8AIJ - chains BBB and DDD of the 4 polymer chains in the assembly; structure by X-ray diffraction, 1.50 A resolution.

# Chain BBB (and DDD)
Protein: Fucose-binding lectin PA-IIL
From: Pseudomonas aeruginosa PAO1
Notes: chain DDD of this document is another copy of the same molecule, construct and numbering; everything in this record applies to it too
Reference sequence: Q9HYN5 (Q9HYN5_PSEAE); residues 1-114 here correspond to UniProt positions 2-115 (UniProt number = residue number + 1)
Sequence (114 residues; each row starts with the number of its first residue):
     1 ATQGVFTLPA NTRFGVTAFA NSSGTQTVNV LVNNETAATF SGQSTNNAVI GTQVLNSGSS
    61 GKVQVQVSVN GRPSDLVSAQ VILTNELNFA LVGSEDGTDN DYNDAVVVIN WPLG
Bound ions: Ca2+ site 1: Asn21, Asp101, Asn103, Asp104 (together with N-(alpha-L-Fucopyranosyl)benzamide) (shared with 1 residue of chain AAA); Ca2+ site 2: Glu95, Asp99, Asp101, Asp104 (together with N-(alpha-L-Fucopyranosyl)benzamide); Ca2+ site 3: Gly114 (together with N-(alpha-L-Fucopyranosyl)benzamide) (shared with 4 residues of chain AAA)
Ligand contacts: N-(alpha-L-Fucopyranosyl)benzamide (M9I): Asn21, Ser22, Ser23, Gly24, Thr45, Glu95, Asp96, Gly97, Thr98, Asp99, Asp101, Asn103, Asp104
Reported in the primary citation:
  - binding site for N-(alpha-L-Fucopyranosyl)benzamide: Ser23, Thr45, Asp96, Gly97, Thr98

# Chain BBB / chain DDD interface
Residue-residue contacts - 6 pairs, chain BBB then chain DDD:
  Ala1(BBB) with Asp75(DDD), hydrogen bond (backbone-side chain); Val77(DDD), hydrophobic; Tyr102(DDD)
  Asp75(BBB) with Ala1(DDD), hydrogen bond (side chain-backbone)
  Val77(BBB) with Ala1(DDD), hydrophobic
  Tyr102(BBB) with Ala1(DDD)
Also at the interface, not in a pair above, chain BBB (5 interface residues in all): Gln3
Also at the interface, not in a pair above, chain DDD (5 interface residues in all): Gln3

# Overview
Chain BBB and chain DDD each contribute 5 residues to their interface; the contacts include 2 hydrogen bonds.
The hydrogen-bonded pair is Ala1(BBB)-Asp75(DDD). Chain BBB binds N-(alpha-L-Fucopyranosyl)benzamide. The Ca2+
site 1 is built by Asn21(BBB), Asp101(BBB), Asn103(BBB) and Asp104(BBB). The paper reports a binding site for
N-(alpha-L-Fucopyranosyl)benzamide at Ser23(BBB), Thr45(BBB) and Asp96(BBB) among others.
Both chains are Fucose-binding lectin PA-IIL (Pseudomonas aeruginosa PAO1). Entry 8AIJ (STRUCTURE OF THE LECB
LECTIN FROM PSEUDOMONAS AERUGINOSA STRAIN PAO1 IN COMPLEX WITH N-(alpha-L-Fucopyranosyl)benzamide (6)) was
determined by X-ray diffraction together with 8AIY from the same study.
